PDB entry 6WWQ | electron microscopy, 3.00 A resolution | chains A and B of the 3 polymer chains in the assembly

# Chain A
Name: Tubulin alpha-1B chain
From: Sus scrofa
Reference sequence: Q2XVP4 (TBA1B_PIG); numbering as in UniProt (aligned over 1-451)
Amino-acid sequence (451 residues; numbered 1 to 451; the number before each row is that of its first residue):
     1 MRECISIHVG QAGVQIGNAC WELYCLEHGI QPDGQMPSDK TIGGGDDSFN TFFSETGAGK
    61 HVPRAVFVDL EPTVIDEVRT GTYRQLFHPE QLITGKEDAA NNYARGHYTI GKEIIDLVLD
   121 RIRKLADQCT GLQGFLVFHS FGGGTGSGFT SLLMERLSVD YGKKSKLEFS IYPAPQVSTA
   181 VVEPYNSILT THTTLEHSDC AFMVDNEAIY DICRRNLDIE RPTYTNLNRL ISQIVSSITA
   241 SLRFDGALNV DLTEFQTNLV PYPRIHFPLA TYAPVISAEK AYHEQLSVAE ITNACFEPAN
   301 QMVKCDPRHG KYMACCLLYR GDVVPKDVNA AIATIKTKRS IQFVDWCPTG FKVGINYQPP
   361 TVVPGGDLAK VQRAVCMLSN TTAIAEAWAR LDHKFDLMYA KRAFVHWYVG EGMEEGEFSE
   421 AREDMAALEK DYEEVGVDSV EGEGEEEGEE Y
Not modelled in the structure: 442-451
Swiss-Prot annotation at these positions:
  - motif: Met-1 to Cys-4 (MREC motif)
  - active site: Glu-254
  - binding site (GTP): Gly-10, Gln-11, Ala-12, Gln-15, Glu-71, Ala-99, Ser-140, Gly-143, Gly-144, Thr-145, Gly-146, Thr-179, Glu-183, Asn-206, Tyr-224, Asn-228, Leu-252
  - binding site (Mg(2+)): Glu-71
  - site: Tyr-451 (Involved in polymerization)
  - modified residue: Lys-40 (N6,N6,N6-trimethyllysine), Ser-48 (Phosphoserine), Ser-232 (Phosphoserine), Tyr-282 (3'-nitrotyrosine), Arg-339 (Omega-N-methylarginine), Ser-439 (Phosphoserine), Glu-443 (5-glutamyl polyglutamate), Glu-445 (5-glutamyl polyglutamate), Tyr-451 (3'-nitrotyrosine)
  - cross-link (Glycyl lysine isopeptide (Lys-Gly)): Lys-326 (interchain with G-Cter in ubiquitin), Lys-370 (interchain with G-Cter in ubiquitin)
Residues lining bound ligands: GTP (guanosine-5'-triphosphate): Gly-10, Gln-11, Ala-12, Gln-15, Ile-16, Asp-69, Asp-98, Ala-99, Ala-100, Asn-101, Ser-140, Gly-143, Gly-144, Thr-145, Gly-146, Ile-171, Thr-179, Glu-183, Asn-206, Tyr-224, Asn-228, Ile-231

# Chain B
Name: Tubulin beta-2B chain
From: Sus scrofa
Reference sequence: A0A287AGU7 (A0A287AGU7_PIG); residue numbers follow UniProt; this construct covers 1-445
Amino-acid sequence (445 residues; row label = number of the first residue in the row):
     1 MREIVHIQAG QCGNQIGAKF WEVISDEHGI DPTGSYHGDS DLQLERINVY YNEATGNKYV
    61 PRAILVDLEP GTMDSVRSGP FGQIFRPDNF VFGQSGAGNN WAKGHYTEGA ELVDSVLDVV
   121 RKESESCDCL QGFQLTHSLG GGTGSGMGTL LISKIREEYP DRIMNTFSVM PSPKVSDTVV
   181 EPYNATLSVH QLVENTDETY CIDNEALYDI CFRTLKLTTP TYGDLNHLVS ATMSGVTTCL
   241 RFPGQLNADL RKLAVNMVPF PRLHFFMPGF APLTSRGSQQ YRALTVPELT QQMFDSKNMM
   301 AACDPRHGRY LTVAAIFRGR MSMKEVDEQM LNVQNKNSSY FVEWIPNNVK TAVCDIPPRG
   361 LKMSATFIGN STAIQELFKR ISEQFTAMFR RKAFLHWYTG EGMDEMEFTE AESNMNDLVS
   421 EYQQYQDATA DEQGEFEEEE GEDEA
Not modelled in the structure: 429-445
Residues lining bound ligands:
  - GDP (guanosine-5'-diphosphate): Gly-10, Gln-11, Cys-12, Gln-15, Glu-69, Asn-99, Ser-138, Gly-141, Gly-142, Thr-143, Gly-144, Asp-177, Glu-181, Asn-204, Tyr-222, Leu-225, Asn-226
  - GTP (guanosine-5'-triphosphate): Gln-245, Leu-246, Lys-252
  - taxol (TA1): Glu-22, Val-23, Asp-26, Glu-27, Leu-215, Leu-217, Asp-224, His-227, Leu-228, Ala-231, Ser-234, Phe-270, Pro-272, Leu-273, Thr-274, Ser-275, Arg-276, Gln-279, Pro-358, Arg-359, Gly-360, Leu-361

# Chain A / chain B interface
Contacting residue pairs (65; chain A residue first):
  Gln-11(A) with Gly-244(B), hydrogen bond (side chain-backbone); Gln-245(B), hydrogen bond (side chain-backbone); Leu-246(B); Asn-247(B), hydrogen bond
  Glu-71(A) with Asn-247(B)
  Pro-72(A) with Arg-46(B)
  Thr-73(A) with Asn-247(B), hydrogen bond
  Asp-76(A) with Arg-46(B), salt bridge
  Glu-77(A) with Pro-243(B)
  Lys-96(A) with Arg-2(B); Cys-129(B), hydrogen bond (backbone-side chain)
  Glu-97(A) with Arg-2(B); Gln-131(B), hydrogen bond
  Asp-98(A) with Arg-2(B), salt bridge; Asp-249(B); Lys-252(B)
  Ala-100(A) with Arg-251(B); Lys-252(B); Val-255(B)
  Asn-101(A) with Lys-252(B); Asn-256(B), hydrogen bond; Lys-350(B)
  Asn-102(A) with Val-255(B)
  Arg-105(A) with Arg-251(B)
  Gln-176(A) with Leu-331(B)
  Val-177(A) with Asp-327(B)
  Ser-178(A) with Asn-347(B)
  Thr-179(A) with Asp-327(B); Lys-350(B), hydrogen bond (backbone-side chain); Thr-351(B)
  Ala-180(A) with Asn-256(B); Asn-347(B), hydrogen bond (backbone-side chain)
  Val-181(A) with Asn-256(B), hydrogen bond (backbone-side chain); Asn-347(B)
  Tyr-210(A) with Met-323(B); Lys-324(B); Asp-327(B)
  Glu-220(A) with Lys-324(B)
  Arg-221(A) with Glu-325(B), salt bridge
  Pro-222(A) with Ser-322(B), hydrogen bond (backbone-side chain); Met-323(B); Lys-324(B)
  Thr-223(A) with Gln-245(B)
  Tyr-224(A) with Gln-245(B); Met-323(B)
  Lys-394(A) with Pro-346(B)
  Leu-397(A) with Glu-343(B); Trp-344(B)
  Met-398(A) with Trp-344(B)
  Lys-401(A) with Phe-260(B); Trp-344(B)
  Arg-402(A) with Phe-260(B)
  Ala-403(A) with Trp-344(B), hydrophobic
  Phe-404(A) with Val-255(B); Asn-256(B); Val-258(B); Pro-259(B), hydrogen bond (backbone-backbone); Ile-345(B), hydrophobic
  His-406(A) with Val-258(B); Pro-259(B), hydrogen bond (side chain-backbone); Phe-260(B)
  Trp-407(A) with Asp-197(B); Ala-254(B), hydrogen bond (side chain-backbone); Val-255(B); Val-258(B), hydrogen bond (side chain-backbone)
Also at the interface, not in a pair above, chain A (40 interface residues in all): Gln-15, Val-74, Thr-80, Gly-95, Val-182, Arg-214
Also at the interface, not in a pair above, chain B (40 interface residues in all): Met-1, Glu-45, Cys-239, Pro-261, Thr-312, Asn-335, Asn-348, Val-349

# In short
Chain A and chain B each contribute 40 residues to their interface, with 15 hydrogen bonds and 3 salt bridges.
Among the polar pairs are Asp-76(A)/Arg-46(B), Asp-98(A)/Arg-2(B) and Arg-221(A)/Glu-325(B). GTP is bound
between chain A and chain B. Chain B binds GDP and taxol.
Chain A is Tubulin alpha-1B chain and chain B is Tubulin beta-2B chain, both from Sus scrofa; the structure,
KIF14[391-743] - ADP in complex with a microtubule, was determined by electron microscopy together with 6WWE,
6WWF, 6WWG, 6WWH, 6WWI, 6WWJ and 13 further entries from the same study.
